PDB entry 2WYY | electron microscopy, 10.60 A resolution (very low resolution: no residue pairs are listed; an interface is given only as per-side residue counts) | chains F and R of the 12 polymer chains in the assembly

== Chain F ==
Protein: Nucleoprotein
Source organism: Vesicular stomatitis indiana virus
UniProt: P03521 (NCAP_VSIVA); residue numbers follow UniProt; this construct covers 1-422
Sequence (422 residues; row label = number of the first residue in the row):
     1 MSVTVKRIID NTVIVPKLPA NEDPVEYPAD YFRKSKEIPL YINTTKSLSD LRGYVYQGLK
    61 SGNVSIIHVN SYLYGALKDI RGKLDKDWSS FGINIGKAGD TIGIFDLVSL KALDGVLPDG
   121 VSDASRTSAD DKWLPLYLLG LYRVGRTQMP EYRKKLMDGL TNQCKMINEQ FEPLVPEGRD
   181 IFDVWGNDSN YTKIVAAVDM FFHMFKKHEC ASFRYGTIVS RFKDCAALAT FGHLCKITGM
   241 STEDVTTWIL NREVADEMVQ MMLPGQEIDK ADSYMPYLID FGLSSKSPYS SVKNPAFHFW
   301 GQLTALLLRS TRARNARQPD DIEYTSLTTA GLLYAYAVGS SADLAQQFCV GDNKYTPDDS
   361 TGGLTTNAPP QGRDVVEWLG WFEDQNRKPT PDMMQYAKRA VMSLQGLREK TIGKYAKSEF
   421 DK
Unresolved in the structure: 1, 358-364

== Chain R ==
Molecule: Poly-uridine
Source organism: Vesicular stomatitis indiana virus
Sequence (45 nucleotides; row label = number of the first residue in the row):
    18 UUUUUUUUUU UUUUUUUUUU UUUUUUUUUU UUUUUUUUUU UUUUU

== Interface between chain F and chain R ==
At this resolution (11 A) residue pairs are not listed: 26 residues of chain F and 10 of chain R lie at the interface.

== In short ==
26 residues of chain F and 10 residues of chain R are in contact.
Here chain F is Nucleoprotein and chain R is Poly-uridine, both from Vesicular stomatitis indiana virus. Entry
2WYY (Cryoem model of the vesicular stomatitis virus) was determined by electron microscopy.
